Entry 9JFV (electron microscopy, 2.67 A resolution); this record covers chains A and R of the 4 polymer chains in the assembly.

[Chain A]
Name: Guanine nucleotide-binding protein G(s) subunit alpha isoforms short
Source organism: Homo sapiens
Reference sequence: P63092 (GNAS2_HUMAN); aligned in 2 segments with insertions or deletions, so no single offset holds: 5-195 ~ UniProt 5-64; 204-384 ~ UniProt 204-394
Sequence (262 residues; each row starts with the number of its first residue; note: 131 numbers in that range are skipped by the numbering (no residue carries them; nothing is unmodelled there); numbers below 1 keep their minus sign (Met-8 is residue -8)):
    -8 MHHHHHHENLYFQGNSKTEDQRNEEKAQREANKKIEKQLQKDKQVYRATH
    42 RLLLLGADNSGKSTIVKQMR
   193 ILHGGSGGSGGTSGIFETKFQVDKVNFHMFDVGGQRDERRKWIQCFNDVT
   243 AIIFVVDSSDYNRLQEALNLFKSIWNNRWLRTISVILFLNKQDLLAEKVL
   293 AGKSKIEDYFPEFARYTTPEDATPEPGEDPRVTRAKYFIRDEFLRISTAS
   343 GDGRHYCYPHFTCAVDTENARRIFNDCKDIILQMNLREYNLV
Disordered / not traced: -8 to 8, 193-204
Sequence notes: initiating methionine (-8); expression tag (-7 to 4); engineered mutation Asp49 (Gly in P63092), Asn50 (Glu in P63092), Asp249 (Ala in P63092), Asp252 (Ser in P63092), Ala362 (Ile372 in P63092), Ile365 (Val375 in P63092), Lys370 (Arg380 in P63092), Leu374 (Gln384 in P63092), Gln375 (Arg385 in P63092), Asn377 (His387 in P63092), Glu380 (Gln390 in P63092), Asn382 (Glu392 in P63092), Val384 (Leu394 in P63092); linker (196-203)

[Chain R]
Name: G-protein coupled receptor 4
Source organism: Homo sapiens
Reference sequence: P46093 (GPR4_HUMAN); residue numbers follow UniProt; this construct covers 1-354
Sequence (374 residues; each row starts with the number of its first residue):
     1 MGNHTWEGCHVDSRVDHLFPPSLYIFVIGVGLPTNCLALWAAYRQVQQRN
    51 ELGVYLMNLSIADLLYICTLPLWVDYFLHHDNWIHGPGSCKLFGFIFYTN
   101 IYISIAFLCCISVDRYLAVAHPLRFARLRRVKTAVAVSSVVWATELGANS
   151 APLFHDELFRDRYNHTFCFEKFPMEGWVAWMNLYRVFVGFLFPWALMLLS
   201 YRGILRAVRGSVSTERQEKAKIKRLALSLIAIVLVCFAPYHVLLLSRSAI
   251 YLGRPWDCGFEERVFSAYHSSLAFTSLNCVADPILYCLVNEGARSDVAKA
   301 LHNLLRFLASDKPQEMANASLTLETPLTSKRNSTAKAMTGSWAATPPSQG
   351 DQVQEFLEVLFQGPHHHHHHHHHH
Disordered / not traced: 1-7, 301-374
Cystine bridges: Cys9-Cys258
Sequence notes: expression tag (355-374)
Curated features (UniProtKB/Swiss-Prot):
  - region: Glu157 to Phe172 (Extracellular loop 2 (ECL2))
  - site: Glu145 (Required for activation), His155 (Proton sensing), His165 (Proton sensing), His269 (Proton sensing)
  - glycosylation (N-linked (GlcNAc...) asparagine): Asn3, Asn164
  - mutagenesis: His4 (H4Y: No effect on pH-sensing activity), His10 (H10Y: No effect on pH-sensing activity), His17 (H17Y: No effect on pH-sensing activity), Gln45 (Q45A: Induces a shift of the optimal pH for activation), Glu51 (E51A: Induces a shift of the optimal pH for activation), Asp63 (D63N: Impaired ability to sense protons), His79 (H79Y: Displays smaller cAMP, rho, PLC responses to mildly alkaline to acidic pH of 7.1 but almost the same or higher responses to severely acidic pH values of 6.5-6.2), His80 (H80Y: No effect on pH-sensing activity), His85 (H85Y: No effect on pH-sensing activity), Arg115 (R115A: Decreased proton-induced G-protein coupled receptor activity. Endothelial permeability is decreased under acid conditions), Arg129 (R129A: Induces a shift of the optimal pH for activation), Glu145 (E145Q: Mimics the protonation state; induces a shift of the optimal pH for activation), 5 further mutagenesis entries in UniProt
What the authors report for this chain:
  - conformationally variable residues (side-chain flip): Glu145
  - mutagenesis - Y24A, Y24F, W73A, W73F, F77A: decreased signaling in response to NE52-QQ57
  - mutagenesis - F237A: decreased signaling
  - mutagenesis - D63N: decreased signaling in response to proton
  - mutagenesis - D161A, D161N, H165F, H241F, H269F, D282N: decreased signaling in response to pH
  - mutagenesis - H165A/H269A, H165F/H269F: abolished signaling
  - mutagenesis - H165A/H241A/H269A, H165F/H241F/H269F: abolished signaling in response to proton

[How chain A and chain R interact]
Contacting residue pairs - 39 pairs, chain A then chain R:
  His41(A) with Leu123(R)
  Tyr348(A) with Val212(R), hydrogen bond (side chain-backbone); Ser213(R)
  Tyr350(A) with Ser213(R)
  Lys370(A) with Pro122(R); Leu123(R)
  Asp371(A) with Val212(R); Ser213(R)
  Ile373(A) with Pro122(R), hydrophobic; Leu123(R), hydrophobic
  Leu374(A) with Val119(R)
  Gln375(A) with Ser211(R), hydrogen bond; Thr214(R), hydrogen bond
  Asn377(A) with Ala118(R), hydrogen bond (side chain-backbone); Pro122(R); Arg129(R)
  Leu378(A) with Val119(R), hydrophobic; Val208(R), hydrophobic; Ile222(R), hydrophobic
  Glu380(A) with Asn50(R)
  Tyr381(A) with Asn50(R); Glu51(R), hydrogen bond; Asp114(R); Arg115(R); Ala118(R); Arg129(R), hydrogen bond
  Asn382(A) with Gln45(R), hydrogen bond; Arg115(R); Asn290(R), hydrogen bond (backbone-side chain)
  Leu383(A) with Arg115(R); Val119(R), hydrophobic; Tyr201(R), hydrophobic; Ile204(R), hydrophobic; Ile222(R); Asn290(R)
  Val384(A) with Lys221(R); Ile222(R); Leu225(R); Asn290(R)
Also at the interface, not in a pair above, chain A (17 interface residues in all): Val217, Phe366
Also at the interface, not in a pair above, chain R (23 interface residues in all): Leu52, Ala293

[In short]
17 residues of chain A face 23 of chain R across their interface, with 8 hydrogen bonds. Polar contacts
include Tyr348(A)-Val212(R), Gln375(A)-Ser211(R) and Gln375(A)-Thr214(R). From the paper: D161A, D161N and
H165F of chain R, among others, reduce signaling in response to pH; conformational variability at Glu145(R);
17 substitutions were tested in all.
Here chain A is Guanine nucleotide-binding protein G(s) subunit alpha isoforms short and chain R is G-protein
coupled receptor 4, both from Homo sapiens. Entry 9JFV (Cryo-EM structure of GPR4 complexed with miniGs/q in
pH6.8) was determined by electron microscopy, deposited together with 8ZCE, 8ZCF, 9JFT, 9JFW, 9JFX, 9JFZ, 9JHP
and 9LGM.
